PDB entry 8W5P | electron microscopy, 3.30 A resolution | chains L and c of the 4 polymer chains in the assembly

[Chain L]
Protein: Light chain of Ab40
From: Mus musculus
Chain sequence (115 residues; each row starts with the number of its first residue):
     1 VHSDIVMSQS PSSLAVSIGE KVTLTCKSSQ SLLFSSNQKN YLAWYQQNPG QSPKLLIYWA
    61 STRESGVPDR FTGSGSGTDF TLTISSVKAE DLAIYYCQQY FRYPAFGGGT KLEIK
Not modelled in the structure: 1-4, 111-115

[Chain c]
Protein: Minor capsid protein A1
From: Escherichia phage Qbeta
Reference sequence: Q8LTE1 (A1_BPQBE); residues 0-132 here correspond to UniProt positions 1-133 (UniProt number = residue number + 1)
Chain sequence (133 residues; each row starts with the number of its first residue; numbering starts at 0):
     0 MAKLETVTLG NIGKDGKQTL VLNPRGVNPT NGVASLSQAG AVPALEKRVT VSVSQPSRNR
    60 KNYKVQVKIQ NPTACTANGS CDPSVTRQAY ADVTFSFTQY STDEERAFVR TELAALLASP
   120 LLIDAIDQLN PAY
Not modelled in the structure: 0, 56-59

[How chain L and chain c interact]
Residue-residue contacts (13):
  Phe-34(L) / Thr-7(c)  hydrogen bond (backbone-side chain)
  Ser-35(L) / Thr-7(c)
  Ser-36(L) / Val-6(c)
  Ser-36(L) / Thr-7(c)  hydrogen bond (backbone-backbone)
  Asn-37(L) / Gly-9(c)
  Lys-39(L) / Asn-10(c)
  Tyr-41(L) / Thr-18(c)  hydrogen bond
  Tyr-58(L) / Asp-14(c)
  Tyr-58(L) / Gly-15(c)
  Tyr-58(L) / Lys-16(c)
  Trp-59(L) / Asn-10(c)  hydrogen bond
  Trp-59(L) / Gly-15(c)  hydrogen bond (side chain-backbone)
  Trp-59(L) / Lys-16(c)
Also at the interface, not in a pair above, chain c (10 interface residues in all): Leu-8, Gln-17

[Overview]
8 residues of chain L and 10 residues of chain c are in contact, with 5 hydrogen bonds. Polar pairs include
Phe-34(L)/Thr-7(c), Tyr-41(L)/Thr-18(c) and Trp-59(L)/Asn-10(c).
Chain L is Light chain of Ab40 (Mus musculus) and chain c is Minor capsid protein A1 (Escherichia phage
Qbeta); the structure, Cryo-EM structure of Qb-Ab40, was determined by electron microscopy, deposited together
with 8W5D, 8W5E, 8W5F, 8W5G, 8W5L, 8W5M and 8 further entries.
